Entry 5U0A (electron microscopy, 3.30 A resolution); this record covers chains F and M of the 14 polymer chains in the assembly.

[Chain F]
Molecule: CRISPR-associated protein, Cse4 family
Organism: Thermobifida fusca (strain YX)
UniProt: Q47PJ3 (Q47PJ3_THEFY); numbering as in UniProt (aligned over 1-373)
Chain sequence (373 residues; each row starts with the number of its first residue):
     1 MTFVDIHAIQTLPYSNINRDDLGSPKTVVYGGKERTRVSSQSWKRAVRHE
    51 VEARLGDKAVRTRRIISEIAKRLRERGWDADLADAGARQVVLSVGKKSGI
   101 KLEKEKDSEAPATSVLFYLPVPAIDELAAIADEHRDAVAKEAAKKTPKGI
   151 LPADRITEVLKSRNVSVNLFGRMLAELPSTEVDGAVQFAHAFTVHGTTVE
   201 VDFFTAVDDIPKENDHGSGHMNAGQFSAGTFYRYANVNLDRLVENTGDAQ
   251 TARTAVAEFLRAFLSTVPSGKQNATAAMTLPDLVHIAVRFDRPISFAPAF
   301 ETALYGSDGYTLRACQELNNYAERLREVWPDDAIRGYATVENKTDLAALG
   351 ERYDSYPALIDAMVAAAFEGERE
Disordered / not traced: 1, 369-373
What the authors report for this chain:
  - binding site for Target Strand (chain M): Lys101 to Lys106

[Chain M]
Molecule: Target Strand
Sequence (50 nucleotides; row label = number of the first residue in the row):
    16 GCCTGGCGACAGCCCACATGGCATTCCACTTATCACTGGCTTCGTCCGCG

[Interface between chain F and chain M]
Contacting residue pairs (19; chain F residue first):
  Arg63(F) with DG36(M), hydrogen bond to the phosphate; DC37(M), salt bridge to the phosphate
  Lys96(F) with DT40(M), phosphate contact; DC41(M), sugar contact
  Lys97(F) with DT40(M), salt bridge to the phosphate
  Glu103(F) with DC37(M), phosphate contact
  Ser114(F) with DA38(M), sugar contact; DT39(M), sugar contact
  Ala175(F) with DT39(M), base contact
  Glu176(F) with DT39(M), sugar contact
  Asp215(F) with DC29(M), sugar contact
  Gly217(F) with DC29(M), base contact; DC30(M), sugar contact
  Ser218(F) with DC30(M), hydrogen bond to the base
  His220(F) with DA31(M), phosphate contact; DC32(M), hydrogen bond to the base
  Met221(F) with DC30(M), base contact; DA31(M), base contact
  Asn222(F) with DC32(M), hydrogen bond to the base
Also at the interface, not in a pair above, chain F (19 interface residues in all): Lys106, Val115, Met173, Asn214, His216, Gly219

[Overview]
The interface between chain F and chain M involves 19 residues on one side and 10 on the other; the contacts
include 4 hydrogen bonds and 2 salt bridges. Polar contacts include Ser218(F)-DC30(M), His220(F)-DC32(M) and
Asn222(F)-DC32(M). From the paper: a binding site for Target Strand (chain M) at Lys101(F).
Here chain F is CRISPR-associated protein, Cse4 family (Thermobifida fusca (strain YX)) and chain M is Target
Strand. Entry 5U0A (CRISPR RNA-guided surveillance complex) was determined by electron microscopy, deposited
together with 5U07.
